Entry 7WD8 (electron microscopy, 4.30 A resolution (low resolution: residue-level contacts below are approximate; hydrogen-bond / salt-bridge calls are withheld)); this record covers chains F and B of the 4 polymer chains in the assembly.

# Chain F
Molecule: Light chain of S3H3 Fab
From: Mus musculus
Notes: antibody fragment or engineered binder
Sequence (215 residues; numbered 1 to 215; the number before each row is that of its first residue):
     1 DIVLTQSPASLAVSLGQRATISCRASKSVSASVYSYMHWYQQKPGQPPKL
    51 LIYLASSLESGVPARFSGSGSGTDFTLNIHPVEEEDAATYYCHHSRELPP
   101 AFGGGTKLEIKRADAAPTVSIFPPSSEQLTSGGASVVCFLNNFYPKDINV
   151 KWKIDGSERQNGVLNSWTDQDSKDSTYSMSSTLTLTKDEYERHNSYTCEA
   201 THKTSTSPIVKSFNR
Disulfide bonds: Cys-23/Cys-92, Cys-138/Cys-198

# Chain B
Molecule: Spike glycoprotein
From: Severe acute respiratory syndrome coronavirus 2
UniProt: P0DTC2 (SPIKE_SARS2); aligned to UniProt positions 1-1203 over residues 4-1206 (the alignment contains insertions or deletions, so no single offset holds)
Sequence (1258 residues; row label = number of the first residue in the row):
     4 MFVFLVLLPLVSSQCVNFTTRTQLPPAYTNSFTRGVYYPDKVFRSSVLHS
    54 TQDLFLPFFSNVTWFHAIHVSGTNGTKRFANPVLPFNDGVYFASTEKSNI
   104 IRGWIFGTTLDSKTQSLLIVNNATNVVIKVCEFQFCNDPFLGVYYHKNNK
   154 SWMESEFRVYSSANNCTFEYVSQPFLMDLEGKQGNFKNLREFVFKNIDGY
   204 FKIYSKHTPINLVRGLPQGFSALEPLVDLPIGINITRFQTLHISYLTPGD
   254 SSSGWTAGAAAYYVGYLQPRTFLLKYNENGTITDAVDCALDPLSETKCTL
   304 KSFTVEKGIYQTSNFRVQPTESIVRFPNITNLCPFGEVFNATRFASVYAW
   354 NRKRISNCVADYSVLYNSASFSTFKCYGVSPTKLNDLCFTNVYADSFVIR
   404 GDEVRQIAPGQTGNIADYNYKLPDDFTGCVIAWNSNNLDSKVGGNYNYLY
   454 RLFRKSNLKPFERDISTEIYQAGSTPCNGVKGFNCYFPLQSYGFQPTYGV
   504 GYQPYRVVVLSFELLHAPATVCGPKKSTNLVKNKCVNFNFNGLTGTGVLT
   554 ESNKKFLPFQQFGRDIADTTDAVRDPQTLEILDITPCSFGGVSVITPGTN
   604 TSNQVAVLYQGVNCTEVPVAIHADQLTPTWRVYSTGSNVFQTRAGCLIGA
   654 EHVNNSYECDIPIGAGICASYQTQTNSPGSASSVASQSIIAYTMSLGVEN
   704 SVAYSNNSIAIPTNFTISVTTEILPVSMTKTSVDCTMYICGDSTECSNLL
   754 LQYGSFCTQLNRALTGIAVEQDKNTQEVFAQVKQIYKTPPIKDFGGFNFS
   804 QILPDPSKPSKRSFIEDLLFNKVTLADAGFIKQYGDCLGDIAARDLICAQ
   854 KFNGLTVLPPLLTDEMIAQYTSALLAGTITSGWTFGAGAALQIPFAMQMA
   904 YRFNGIGVTQNVLYENQKLIANQFNSAIGKIQDSLSSTASALGKLQDVVN
   954 QNAQALNTLVKQLSSNFGAISSVLNDILSRLDPPEAEVQIDRLITGRLQS
  1004 LQTYVTQQLIRAAEIRASANLAATKMSECVLGQSKRVDFCGKGYHLMSFP
  1054 QSAPHGVVFLHVTYVPAQEKNFTTAPAICHDGKAHFPREGVFVSNGTHWF
  1104 VTQRNFYEPQIITTDNTFVSGNCDVVIGIVNNTVYDPLQPELDSFKEELD
  1154 KYFKNHTSPDVDLGDISGINASVVNIQKEIDRLNEVAKNLNESLIDLQEL
  1204 GKYEQGSGYIPEAPRDGQAYVRKDGEWVLLSTFLENLYFQGDYKDDDDKH
  1254 HHHHHHHH
Disordered / not traced: 4-521, 594-1261
Disulfide bonds: Cys-538/Cys-590
Construct notes: variant Phe-21 (Leu18 in P0DTC2), Ala-83 (Asp80 in P0DTC2), Gly-218 (Asp215 in P0DTC2), Ile-246 (Arg in P0DTC2), Asn-417 (Lys in P0DTC2), Lys-484 (Glu in P0DTC2), Tyr-501 (Asn in P0DTC2), Gly-614 (Asp in P0DTC2), Gly-682 (Arg in P0DTC2), Ser-683 (Arg in P0DTC2), Ser-685 (Arg in P0DTC2), Val-701 (Ala in P0DTC2), Pro-986 (Lys in P0DTC2), Pro-987 (Val in P0DTC2); expression tag (1207-1261)
UniProt features mapped onto this chain:
  - glycosylation (N-linked (GlcNAc...) asparagine): Asn-20 (complex), Asn-64 (hybrid), Asn-77 (complex), Asn-125 (hybrid), Asn-152 (complex), Asn-168 (complex), Asn-237 (high mannose), Asn-334 (complex), Asn-606 (hybrid)

# Interface between chain F and chain B
Residue-residue contacts (10; chain F residue first):
  Ala-31(F) / Ser-555(B)
  Ala-31(F) / Asn-556(B)
  Ser-32(F) / Ser-555(B)
  Ser-32(F) / Lys-557(B)
  Ser-32(F) / Ile-584(B)
  Tyr-34(F) / Leu-582(B)
  Tyr-36(F) / Glu-554(B)
  Ser-95(F) / Glu-554(B)
  Arg-96(F) / Glu-554(B)
  Leu-98(F) / Asn-536(B)

# Overview
Chain F and chain B each contribute 7 residues to their interface.
Chain F is Light chain of S3H3 Fab (Mus musculus) and chain B is Spike glycoprotein (Severe acute respiratory
syndrome coronavirus 2); the structure, SARS-CoV-2 Beta spike SD1 in complex with S3H3 Fab, was determined by
electron microscopy together with 7WCR, 7WCZ, 7WD0, 7WD7, 7WD9 and 7WDF from the same study.
